Entry 7UNZ (X-ray diffraction, 2.03 A resolution); this record covers chains B and C.

# Chain B
Name: Cysteine-rich small secreted protein CSS, putative
Source organism: Plasmodium falciparum
UniProtKB: Q8IM47 (Q8IM47_PLAF7); numbering as in UniProt (aligned over 21-290)
Chain sequence (279 residues; row label = number of the first residue in the row):
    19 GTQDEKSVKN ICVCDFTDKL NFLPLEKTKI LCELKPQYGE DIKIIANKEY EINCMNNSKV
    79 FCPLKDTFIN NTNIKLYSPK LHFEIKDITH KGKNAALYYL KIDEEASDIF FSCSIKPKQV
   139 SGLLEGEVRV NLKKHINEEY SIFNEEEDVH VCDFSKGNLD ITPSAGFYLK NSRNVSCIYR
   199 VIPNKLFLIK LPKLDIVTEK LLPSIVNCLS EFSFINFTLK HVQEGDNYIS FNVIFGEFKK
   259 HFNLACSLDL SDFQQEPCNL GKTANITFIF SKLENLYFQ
Disordered / not traced: 19-26, 293-297
Differences from the reference sequence: expression tag (19-20, 291-297); engineered mutation Ala263 (Thr in Q8IM47)
Modified / non-standard residues: Cys30 (3-sulfinoalanine; CSD)
Disulfide bonds: Cys32-Cys50, Cys72-Cys131, Cys80-Cys276, Cys170-Cys195, Cys226-Cys264
Covalently attached groups: N-acetylglucosamine (NAG) linked to Asn74, Asn88, Asn192, Asn234, Asn283
Ligand contacts: malonate ion (MLI): Cys30, Glu51, Leu52, Lys53, Pro54, Glu58

# Chain C
Name: H2 Nanobody
Source organism: Vicugna pacos
Notes: antibody fragment or engineered binder
Chain sequence (126 residues; each row starts with the number of its first residue; a row labelled like 82A-82C holds insertion residues (82A, then the next letters in order)):
     1 QVQLQESGGG LVQPGGSLRL SCAASGSIFS TNAMGWYRQA PGKQREQVAT ITSGSSTNYA
    61 DSVKGRFTIS RDNAKNTVYL QM
82A-82C NSL
    83 KPEDTAVYYC NAAGATID
100A-100D LADF
   101 GSWGQGTQVT VSSHHHHHH
Disordered / not traced: 115-119
Disulfide bonds: Cys22-Cys92

# Interface between chain B and chain C
Contacting residue pairs - 37 pairs, chain B then chain C:
  Asp33(B) - Leu100A(C)
  Phe34(B) - Leu100A(C)  hydrophobic
  Asp36(B) - Trp103(C)  hydrogen bond (backbone-side chain)
  Lys37(B) - Leu100A(C)
  Lys37(B) - Phe100D(C)
  Lys37(B) - Gly101(C)
  Lys37(B) - Ser102(C)  hydrogen bond
  Asn39(B) - Arg45(C)
  Asn39(B) - Trp103(C)  hydrogen bond
  Phe40(B) - Tyr37(C)  hydrophobic
  Phe40(B) - Arg45(C)
  Phe40(B) - Phe100D(C)  hydrophobic
  Leu41(B) - Gln44(C)
  Leu41(B) - Arg45(C)  hydrogen bond (backbone-backbone)
  Leu41(B) - Glu46(C)
  Leu41(B) - Gln47(C)  hydrogen bond (backbone-backbone)
  Pro42(B) - Gln47(C)
  Leu43(B) - Gln47(C)  hydrogen bond (backbone-side chain)
  Leu43(B) - Asn58(C)
  Leu43(B) - Tyr59(C)
  Leu43(B) - Ala60(C)  hydrophobic
  Glu44(B) - Asn58(C)
  Lys45(B) - Ala97(C)
  Thr46(B) - Gly96(C)
  Thr46(B) - Ala97(C)
  Thr46(B) - Ile99(C)
  Lys47(B) - Ala97(C)  hydrogen bond (backbone-backbone)
  Lys47(B) - Thr98(C)
  Lys47(B) - Ile99(C)  hydrogen bond (backbone-backbone)
  Ile48(B) - Ile99(C)
  Ile48(B) - Leu100A(C)  hydrophobic
  Ile48(B) - Phe100D(C)  hydrophobic
  Leu49(B) - Ile99(C)  hydrogen bond (backbone-backbone)
  Leu49(B) - Asp100(C)
  Leu49(B) - Leu100A(C)  hydrogen bond (backbone-backbone)
  Cys50(B) - Leu100A(C)  hydrophobic
  Gln137(B) - Gln44(C)  hydrogen bond (backbone-side chain)
Other interface residues (no listed pair), chain B (18 interface residues in all): Cys32
Other interface residues (no listed pair), chain C (21 interface residues in all): Val48, Ala49, Thr50

# Overview
18 residues of chain B and 21 residues of chain C are in contact; the contacts include 11 hydrogen bonds.
Polar pairs include Asp36(B)-Trp103(C), Lys37(B)-Ser102(C) and Asn39(B)-Trp103(C). Ligands of chain B:
malonate ion. Covalently linked N-acetylglucosamine: at Asn74(B), Asn88(B), Asn192(B), Asn234(B) and
Asn283(B).
Chain B is Cysteine-rich small secreted protein CSS, putative (Plasmodium falciparum) and chain C is H2
Nanobody (Vicugna pacos); the structure, Crystal structure of H2 nanobody in complex with PfCSS, was
determined by X-ray diffraction, deposited together with 7UNY.
